Entry 7SKA (electron microscopy, 9.10 A resolution (very low resolution: no residue pairs are listed; an interface is given only as per-side residue counts)); this record covers chains B and Z of the 6 polymer chains in the assembly.

[Chain B (and Z)]
Name: Envelope glycoprotein gp41
From: Human immunodeficiency virus 1
Notes: chain Z of this document is another copy of the same molecule, construct and numbering; everything in this record applies to it too
UniProt: Q6TAN8 (Q6TAN8_9HIV1); residues 521-664 here correspond to UniProt positions 519-662 (UniProt number = residue number - 2)
Amino-acid sequence (144 residues; numbered 521 to 664; the number before each row is that of its first residue):
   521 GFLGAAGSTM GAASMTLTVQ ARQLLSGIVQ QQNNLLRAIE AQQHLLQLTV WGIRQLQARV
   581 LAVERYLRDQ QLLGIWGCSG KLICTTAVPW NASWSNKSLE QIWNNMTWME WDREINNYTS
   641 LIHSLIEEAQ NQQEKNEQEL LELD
Not modelled in the structure: 663-664
Sequence notes: conflict Met535 (Ile533 in Q6TAN8), Gln543 (Leu541 in Q6TAN8), Arg574 (Lys572 in Q6TAN8), Asn625 (His623 in Q6TAN8), Met626 (Thr624 in Q6TAN8), Ala649 (Ser647 in Q6TAN8)
Disulfide bonds: Cys598-Cys604
What the authors report for this chain:
  - conformationally variable residues (helix shift): Gln653, Glu654 to Asp664
  - post-translational modification sites: Asn611, Asn637

[Interface between chain B and chain Z]
At this resolution (9 A) residue pairs are not listed: 12 residues of chain B and 12 of chain Z lie at the interface.

[In short]
The chain B/chain Z interface involves 12 residues from each chain. From the paper: modification sites
Asn611(B) and Asn637(B); conformational variability at Gln653(B) and Glu654(B).
Chain B and chain Z are both Envelope glycoprotein gp41 (Human immunodeficiency virus 1); the structure,
Sub-tomogram averaged structure of HIV-1 Envelope protein in native membrane, was determined by electron
microscopy.
